Entry 6W24 (electron microscopy, 3.40 A resolution); this record covers chains A and X of the 7 polymer chains in the assembly.

== Chain A ==
Molecule: ATP-dependent Clp protease ATP-binding subunit ClpA
Source organism: Escherichia coli (strain K12)
Reference sequence: P0ABH9 (CLPA_ECOLI); residue numbers follow UniProt; this construct covers 1-758
Chain sequence (758 residues; row label = number of the first residue in the row):
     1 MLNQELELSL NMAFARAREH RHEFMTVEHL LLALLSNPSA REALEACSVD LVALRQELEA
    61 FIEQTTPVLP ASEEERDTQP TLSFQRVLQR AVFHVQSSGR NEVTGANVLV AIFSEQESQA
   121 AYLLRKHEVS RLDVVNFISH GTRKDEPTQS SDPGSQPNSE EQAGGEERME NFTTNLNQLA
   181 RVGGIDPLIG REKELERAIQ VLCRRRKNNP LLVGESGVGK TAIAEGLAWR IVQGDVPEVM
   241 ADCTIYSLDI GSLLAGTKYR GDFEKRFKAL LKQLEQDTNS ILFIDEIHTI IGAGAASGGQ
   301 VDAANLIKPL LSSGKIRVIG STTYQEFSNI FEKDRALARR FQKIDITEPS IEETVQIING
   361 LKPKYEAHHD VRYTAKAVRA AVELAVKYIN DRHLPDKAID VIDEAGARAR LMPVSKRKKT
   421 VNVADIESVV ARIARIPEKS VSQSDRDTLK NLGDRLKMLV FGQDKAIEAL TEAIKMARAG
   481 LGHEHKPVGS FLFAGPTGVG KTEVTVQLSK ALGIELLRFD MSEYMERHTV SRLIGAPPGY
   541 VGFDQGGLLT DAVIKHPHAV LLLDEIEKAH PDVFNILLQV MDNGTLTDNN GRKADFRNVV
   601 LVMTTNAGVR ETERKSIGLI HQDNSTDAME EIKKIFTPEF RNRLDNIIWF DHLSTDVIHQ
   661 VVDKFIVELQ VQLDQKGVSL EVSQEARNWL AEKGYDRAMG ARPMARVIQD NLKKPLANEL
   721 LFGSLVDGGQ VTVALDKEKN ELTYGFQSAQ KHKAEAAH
Unresolved in the structure: 1-168, 293-300, 610-614, 747-758
Residues lining bound ligands:
  - ADP (adenosine-5'-diphosphate), molecule 1: Asp-186, Pro-187, Leu-188, Ile-189, Arg-191, Ser-216, Gly-217, Val-218, Gly-219, Lys-220, Thr-221, Ala-222, Ile-357, Leu-361, Pro-395, Asp-396, Ile-399
  - ADP, molecule 2: Leu-459, Val-460, Phe-461, Thr-497, Gly-498, Val-499, Gly-500, Lys-501, Thr-502, Glu-503, Val-661, Lys-664, Phe-665, Ala-701, Arg-702
  - ATP (adenosine-5'-triphosphate): Arg-206, Ser-312, Ala-336, Arg-339, Arg-340
UniProt features mapped onto this chain:
  - binding site (ATP): Gly-214 to Thr-221, Gly-495 to Thr-502

== Chain X ==
Molecule: RepA, green fluorescent protein fusion
Source organism: synthetic construct
Chain sequence (24 residues; numbered 1 to 24; the number before each row is that of its first residue; X marks 24 residues of unknown identity (built as UNK)):
     1 XXXXXXXXXX XXXXXXXXXX XXXX

== How chain A and chain X interact ==
Chain A residues in contact with chain X, 6 residues: Lys-258, Tyr-259, Arg-260, Gly-539, Tyr-540, Val-541

== In short ==
Chain A and chain X make no direct contact in this assembly. Ligands of chain A: ADP and ATP. Curated
annotation (UniProt) lists 16 ATP-binding residues on chain A.
Chain A is ATP-dependent Clp protease ATP-binding subunit ClpA (Escherichia coli (strain K12)) and chain X is
RepA, green fluorescent protein fusion (synthetic construct); the structure, ClpA Engaged2 State bound to
RepA-GFP (Focused Classification), was determined by electron microscopy (same publication as 6UQE, 6UQO,
6W1Z, 6W20, 6W21, 6W22 and 6W23).
